PDB entry 5UXA | X-ray diffraction, 1.95 A resolution | chain A

Chain A:
Name: Macrolide 2'-phosphotransferase II
Organism: Escherichia coli
UniProt: O32553 (O32553_ECOLX); residue numbers follow UniProt; this construct covers 1-302
Amino-acid sequence (302 residues; row label = number of the first residue in the row):
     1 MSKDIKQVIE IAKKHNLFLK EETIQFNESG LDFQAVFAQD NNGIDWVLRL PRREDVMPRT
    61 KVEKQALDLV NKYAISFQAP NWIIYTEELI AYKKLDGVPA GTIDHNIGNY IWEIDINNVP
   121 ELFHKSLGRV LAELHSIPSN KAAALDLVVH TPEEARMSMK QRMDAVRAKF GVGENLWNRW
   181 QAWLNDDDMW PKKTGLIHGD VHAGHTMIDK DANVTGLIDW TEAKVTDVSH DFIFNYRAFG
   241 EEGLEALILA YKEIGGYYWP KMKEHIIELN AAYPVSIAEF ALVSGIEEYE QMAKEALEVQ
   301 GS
Disordered / not traced: 1
Bound ions: Ca2+ site 1: Ser-139, Ser-302; Ca2+ site 2: Ala-143, Leu-145; Ca2+ site 3 near Asp-187 (its only coordinating residue here)

In short:
The Ca2+ site 1 is built by Ser-139 and Ser-302. Ala-143 and Leu-145 coordinate Ca2+ site 2.
Chain A is Macrolide 2'-phosphotransferase II (Escherichia coli); the structure, Crystal structure of
macrolide 2'-phosphotransferase MphB from Escherichia coli, was determined by X-ray diffraction (same
publication as 5UXD, 5UXC and 5UXB).
